Entry 3MVI (X-ray diffraction, 1.60 A resolution); this record covers chain A.

== Chain A ==
Protein: Adenosine deaminase
Organism: Mus musculus
Notes: EC 3.5.4.4
UniProtKB: P03958 (ADA_MOUSE); numbering as in UniProt (aligned over 4-352)
Chain sequence (349 residues; numbered 4 to 352; the number before each row is that of its first residue):
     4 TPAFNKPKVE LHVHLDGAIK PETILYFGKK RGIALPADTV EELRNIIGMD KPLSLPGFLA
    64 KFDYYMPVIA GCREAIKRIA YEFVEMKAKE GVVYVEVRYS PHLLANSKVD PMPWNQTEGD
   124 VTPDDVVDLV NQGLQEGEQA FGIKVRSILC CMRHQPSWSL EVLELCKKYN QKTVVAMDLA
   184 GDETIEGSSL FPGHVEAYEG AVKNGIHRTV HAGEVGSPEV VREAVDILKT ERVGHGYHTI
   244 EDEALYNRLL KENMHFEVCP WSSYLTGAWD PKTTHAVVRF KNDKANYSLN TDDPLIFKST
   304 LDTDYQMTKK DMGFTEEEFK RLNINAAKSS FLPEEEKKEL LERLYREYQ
Bound ions: Zn2+: His-15, His-17, His-214, Asp-295
From the paper describing this entry:
  - Zn2+ coordination: His-15, His-17, His-214, Asp-295
  - binding site for glycerol: His-17, Asp-19

== In short ==
His-15, His-17, His-214 and Asp-295 form the Zn2+ site. The paper reports a binding site for glycerol at
His-17 and Asp-19; Zn2+ coordination by His-15, His-17 and His-214 among others.
Chain A is Adenosine deaminase (Mus musculus); the structure, Crystal structure of holo mADA at 1.6 A
resolution, was determined by X-ray diffraction (same publication as 3MVT).
